Entry 5D0W (X-ray diffraction, 2.80 A resolution); this record covers chains E and F of the 28 polymer chains in the assembly.

Chain E:
Protein: Proteasome subunit alpha type-6
Organism: Saccharomyces cerevisiae (strain ATCC 204508 / S288c)
Notes: EC 3.4.25.1
UniProt: P40302 (PSA6_YEAST); residues 0-233 here correspond to UniProt positions 1-234 (UniProt number = residue number + 1)
Chain sequence (234 residues; each row starts with the number of its first residue; numbering starts at 0):
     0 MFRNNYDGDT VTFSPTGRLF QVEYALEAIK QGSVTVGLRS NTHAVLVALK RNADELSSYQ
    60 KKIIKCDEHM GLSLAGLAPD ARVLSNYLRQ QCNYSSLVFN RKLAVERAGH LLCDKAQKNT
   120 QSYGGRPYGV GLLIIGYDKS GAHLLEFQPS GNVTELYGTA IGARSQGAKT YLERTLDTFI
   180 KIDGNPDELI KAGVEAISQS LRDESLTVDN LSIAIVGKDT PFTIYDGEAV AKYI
Unresolved in the structure: 0-2
Swiss-Prot annotation at these positions:
  - modified residue: Ser13 (Phosphoserine)
  - cross-link: Lys190 (Glycyl lysine isopeptide (Lys-Gly) (interchain with G-Cter in ubiquitin))

Chain F:
Protein: Probable proteasome subunit alpha type-7
Organism: Saccharomyces cerevisiae (strain ATCC 204508 / S288c)
Notes: EC 3.4.25.1
UniProt: P21242 (PSA7_YEAST); residues -3 to 284 here correspond to UniProt positions 1-288 (UniProt number = residue number + 4)
Chain sequence (288 residues; each row starts with the number of its first residue; numbers below 1 keep their minus sign (Met-3 is residue -3)):
    -3 MTSIGTGYDL SNSVFSPDGR NFQVEYAVKA VENGTTSIGI KCNDGVVFAV EKLITSKLLV
    57 PQKNVKIQVV DRHIGCVYSG LIPDGRHLVN RGREEAASFK KLYKTPIPIP AFADRLGQYV
   117 QAHTLYNSVR PFGVSTIFGG VDKNGAHLYM LEPSGSYWGY KGAATGKGRQ SAKAELEKLV
   177 DHHPEGLSAR EAVKQAAKII YLAHEDNKEK DFELEISWCS LSETNGLHKF VKGDLLQEAI
   237 DFAQKEINGD DDEDEDDSDN VMSSDDENAP VATNANATTD QEGDIHLE
Unresolved in the structure: -3 to 1, 245-284
Swiss-Prot annotation at these positions:
  - modified residue: Thr-2 (N-acetylthreonine)

Chain E / chain F interface:
Residue-residue contacts - 60 pairs, chain E then chain F:
  Asn4(E) - Leu6(F)
  Tyr5(E) - Asp5(F)  hydrogen bond
  Tyr5(E) - Leu6(F)  hydrophobic
  Thr9(E) - Arg126(F)
  Val10(E) - Asn123(F)
  Val10(E) - Ser124(F)
  Val10(E) - Val125(F)
  Val10(E) - Arg126(F)
  Thr11(E) - Leu6(F)
  Thr11(E) - Gln19(F)
  Phe12(E) - Gln19(F)
  Phe12(E) - Tyr22(F)  hydrophobic
  Phe12(E) - Ala23(F)  hydrophobic
  Phe12(E) - Leu77(F)  hydrophobic
  Phe12(E) - Arg126(F)
  Phe12(E) - Pro127(F)
  Ser13(E) - Tyr22(F)
  Pro14(E) - Tyr22(F)  hydrophobic
  Pro14(E) - Lys25(F)
  Thr15(E) - Lys25(F)
  Gly16(E) - Tyr22(F)
  Gly16(E) - Lys25(F)
  Gly16(E) - Ala26(F)
  Leu18(E) - Leu77(F)  hydrophobic
  Leu18(E) - Arg126(F)
  His109(E) - Arg82(F)
  Cys112(E) - Arg82(F)
  Asp113(E) - Arg82(F)  salt bridge
  Asp113(E) - Asn86(F)
  Gln116(E) - Pro79(F)
  Gln116(E) - Asp80(F)
  Gln116(E) - His83(F)  hydrogen bond
  Thr119(E) - Arg126(F)  hydrogen bond (backbone-side chain)
  Gln120(E) - His119(F)
  Gln120(E) - Val125(F)
  Gln120(E) - Arg126(F)  hydrogen bond (backbone-backbone)
  Gln120(E) - Phe128(F)
  Ser121(E) - Ser124(F)
  Tyr122(E) - Ser124(F)  hydrogen bond (backbone-backbone)
  Ser149(E) - Pro79(F)
  Gly150(E) - Pro79(F)
  Asn151(E) - Pro79(F)
  Thr153(E) - Leu55(F)
  Thr153(E) - Asn60(F)
  Glu154(E) - Val56(F)  hydrogen bond (backbone-backbone)
  Glu154(E) - Lys59(F)
  Glu154(E) - Asn60(F)  hydrogen bond (backbone-side chain)
  Leu155(E) - Leu54(F)
  Leu155(E) - Leu55(F)
  Leu155(E) - Val56(F)
  Tyr156(E) - Leu54(F)  hydrogen bond (backbone-backbone)
  Tyr156(E) - Leu55(F)
  Tyr156(E) - Val56(F)
  Tyr156(E) - Pro57(F)
  Gly157(E) - Leu54(F)
  Lys168(E) - Leu54(F)
  Leu171(E) - Leu54(F)
  Glu172(E) - Ser52(F)  hydrogen bond
  Glu172(E) - Lys53(F)  hydrogen bond (side chain-backbone)
  Leu175(E) - Lys53(F)
Also at the interface, not in a pair above, chain E (34 interface residues in all): Arg38, Val152, Phe178
Also at the interface, not in a pair above, chain F (30 interface residues in all): Ile78, Gly129

Overview:
34 residues of chain E and 30 residues of chain F are in contact; the contacts include 10 hydrogen bonds and 1
salt bridge. Polar pairs include Asp113(E)-Arg82(F), Tyr5(E)-Asp5(F) and Gln116(E)-His83(F).
Chain E is Proteasome subunit alpha type-6 and chain F is Probable proteasome subunit alpha type-7, both from
Saccharomyces cerevisiae (strain ATCC 204508 / S288c); the structure, Yeast 20S proteasome beta5-T1S mutant,
was determined by X-ray diffraction, deposited together with 5CZ4, 5CZ5, 5CZ6, 5CZ7, 5CZ8, 5CZ9 and 16 further
entries.
